PDB entry 3LT1 | X-ray diffraction, 2.20 A resolution | chains A and B

# Chain A (and B)
Name: Enoyl-ACP reductase
Source organism: Plasmodium falciparum
Notes: EC 1.3.1.9; chain B of this document is another copy of the same molecule, construct and numbering; everything in this record applies to it too
Reference sequence: Q9BJJ9 (Q9BJJ9_PLAFA); residue numbers follow UniProt; this construct covers 96-424
Sequence (329 residues; each row starts with the number of its first residue):
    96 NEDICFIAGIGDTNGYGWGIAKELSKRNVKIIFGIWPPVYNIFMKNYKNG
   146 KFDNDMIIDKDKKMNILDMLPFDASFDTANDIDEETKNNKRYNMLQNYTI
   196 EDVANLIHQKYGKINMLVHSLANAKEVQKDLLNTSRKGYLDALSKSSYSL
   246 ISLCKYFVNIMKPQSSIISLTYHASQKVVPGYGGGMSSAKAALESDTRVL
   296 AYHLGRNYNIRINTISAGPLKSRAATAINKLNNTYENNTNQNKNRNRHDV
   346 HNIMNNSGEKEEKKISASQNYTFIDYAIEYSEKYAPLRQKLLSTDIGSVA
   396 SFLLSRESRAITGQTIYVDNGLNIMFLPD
Not modelled in the structure: 326-366 (chain B: 327-366)
Residues lining bound ligands:
  - FT2 (5-(chloromethyl)-2-(2,4-dichlorophenoxy)phenol): Ala217, Asn218, Ala219, Val222, Tyr267, Tyr277, Met281, Lys285, Pro314, Ala319, Ala320, Ile323, Phe368, Ile369
  - NAD (nicotinamide-adenine-dinucleotide): Gly104, Ile105, Gly106, Asp107, Gly110, Tyr111, Gly112, Trp131, Val134, Phe167, Asp168, Ala169, Ser170, Ser215, Leu216, Ala217, Asn218, Lys240, Leu265, Thr266, Tyr267, Tyr277, Lys285, Ala312, Gly313, Pro314, Leu315, Ser317, Arg318, Ala319, Ala320, Ile369

# Chain A / chain B interface
Residue-residue contacts (81):
  Arg122(A) with Glu402(B), salt bridge
  Arg293(A) with Ile419(B)
  Ala296(A) with Pro381(B); Ile419(B), hydrophobic
  Tyr297(A) with Met420(B), hydrophobic; Asp424(B), hydrogen bond
  Gly300(A) with Pro381(B)
  Arg301(A) with Lys378(B); Tyr379(B), hydrogen bond (side chain-backbone); Ala380(B), hydrogen bond (side chain-backbone); Pro381(B), hydrogen bond (backbone-backbone); Arg383(B); Asp424(B), salt bridge
  Asn304(A) with Gln384(B)
  Arg306(A) with Leu382(B)
  Lys378(A) with Arg301(B)
  Tyr379(A) with Arg301(B), hydrogen bond (backbone-side chain)
  Ala380(A) with Arg301(B), hydrogen bond (backbone-side chain)
  Pro381(A) with Ala296(B); Tyr297(B), hydrophobic; Gly300(B); Arg301(B), hydrogen bond (backbone-backbone)
  Leu382(A) with Gly300(B); Arg306(B); Arg404(B); Thr407(B)
  Arg383(A) with Arg301(B)
  Gln384(A) with Asn304(B); Arg404(B), hydrogen bond
  Lys385(A) with Arg404(B), hydrogen bond (backbone-side chain)
  Leu386(A) with Ala405(B), hydrophobic
  Leu387(A) with Arg404(B)
  Asp390(A) with Arg404(B), salt bridge; Ala405(B)
  Ser393(A) with Phe397(B); Glu402(B), hydrogen bond (side chain-backbone)
  Val394(A) with Phe397(B), hydrophobic; Glu402(B); Ile406(B), hydrophobic
  Phe397(A) with Ser393(B); Val394(B), hydrophobic; Phe397(B), hydrophobic
  Glu402(A) with Arg122(B), salt bridge; Ser393(B), hydrogen bond (backbone-side chain)
  Arg404(A) with Leu382(B); Gln384(B), hydrogen bond (backbone-side chain); Lys385(B); Leu387(B); Asp390(B), salt bridge
  Ala405(A) with Leu386(B), hydrophobic; Asp390(B); Val413(B), hydrophobic; Asp414(B), hydrogen bond (backbone-backbone); Asn415(B), hydrogen bond (backbone-backbone)
  Ile406(A) with Val394(B), hydrophobic; Tyr412(B)
  Thr407(A) with Pro381(B); Leu382(B); Asn415(B); Gly416(B)
  Gly408(A) with Ile419(B)
  Gln409(A) with Tyr412(B); Asn418(B), hydrogen bond; Ile419(B)
  Ile411(A) with Ile411(B), hydrophobic
  Tyr412(A) with Ile406(B); Gln409(B)
  Val413(A) with Ala405(B), hydrophobic; Ile406(B), hydrophobic
  Asp414(A) with Ala405(B), hydrogen bond (backbone-backbone)
  Asn415(A) with Ala405(B), hydrogen bond (backbone-backbone); Thr407(B)
  Gly416(A) with Thr407(B)
  Asn418(A) with Gln409(B), hydrogen bond
  Ile419(A) with Arg293(B); Ala296(B), hydrophobic; Gly408(B); Gln409(B)
  Met420(A) with Tyr297(B), hydrophobic
  Asp424(A) with Tyr297(B), hydrogen bond; Arg301(B), salt bridge
Other interface residues (no listed pair), chain A (40 interface residues in all): Glu118
Other interface residues (no listed pair), chain B (41 interface residues in all): Glu118, Ile305

# Overview
The interface between chain A and chain B involves 40 residues on one side and 41 on the other; the contacts
include 19 hydrogen bonds and 6 salt bridges. Polar pairs include Arg122(A)-Glu402(B), Arg301(A)-Asp424(B) and
Asp390(A)-Arg404(B). Chain A binds NAD and compound FT2.
Both chains are Enoyl-ACP reductase (Plasmodium falciparum). Entry 3LT1 (Enoyl-ACP Reductase from Plasmodium
falciparum (PfENR) in complex with triclosan variant T2) was determined by X-ray diffraction, deposited
together with 3LSY, 3LT0, 3LT2 and 3LT4.
